PDB entry 8QU6 | electron microscopy, 3.45 A resolution | chains F and O of the 10 polymer chains in the assembly

[Chain F]
Protein: RNA polymerase sigma factor SigA
Organism: Mycolicibacterium smegmatis MC2 155
Reference sequence: A0QW02 (A0QW02_MYCS2); residues 1-466 here = UniProt positions 1-466
Amino-acid sequence (466 residues; row label = number of the first residue in the row):
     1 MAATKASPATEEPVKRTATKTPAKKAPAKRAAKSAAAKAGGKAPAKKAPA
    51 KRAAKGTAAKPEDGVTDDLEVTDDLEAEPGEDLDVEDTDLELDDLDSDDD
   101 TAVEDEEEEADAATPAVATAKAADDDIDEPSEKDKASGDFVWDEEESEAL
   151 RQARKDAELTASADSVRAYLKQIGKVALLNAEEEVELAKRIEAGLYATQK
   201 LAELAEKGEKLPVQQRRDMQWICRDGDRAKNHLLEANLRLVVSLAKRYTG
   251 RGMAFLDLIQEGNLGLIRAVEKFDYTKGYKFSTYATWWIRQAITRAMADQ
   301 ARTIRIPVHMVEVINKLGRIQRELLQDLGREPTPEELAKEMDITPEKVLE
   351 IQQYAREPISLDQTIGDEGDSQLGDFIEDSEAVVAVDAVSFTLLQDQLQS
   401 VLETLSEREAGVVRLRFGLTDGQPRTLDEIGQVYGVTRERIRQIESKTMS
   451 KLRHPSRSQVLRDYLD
Disordered / not traced: 1-138, 362-387

[Chain O]
Molecule: 31-nt DNA strand
Sequence (31 nucleotides; numbered 1 to 31; the number before each row is that of its first residue):
     1 GCTTGACAAAAGTGTTAAATTGTGCTATACT

[How chain F and chain O interact]
Contacting residue pairs (49):
  Leu178(F) - DT31(O)  sugar contact
  Glu184(F) - DT31(O)  base contact
  Ala236(F) - DT31(O)  base contact
  Asn237(F) - DT31(O)  hydrogen bond to the base
  Arg239(F) - DT31(O)  phosphate contact
  Leu240(F) - DT31(O)  sugar contact
  Arg268(F) - DC25(O)  salt bridge to the phosphate
  Lys272(F) - DC25(O)  salt bridge to the phosphate
  Asp274(F) - DA27(O)  base contact
  Lys277(F) - DA27(O)  base contact
  Tyr279(F) - DA27(O)  base contact
  Tyr279(F) - DT28(O)  sugar contact
  Tyr279(F) - DA29(O)  phosphate contact
  Lys280(F) - DA29(O)  hydrogen bond to the phosphate
  Lys280(F) - DC30(O)  phosphate contact
  Ser282(F) - DC30(O)  hydrogen bond to the phosphate
  Ser282(F) - DT31(O)  base contact
  Thr283(F) - DA27(O)  phosphate contact
  Thr283(F) - DT28(O)  sugar contact
  Thr283(F) - DA29(O)  hydrogen bond to the phosphate
  Thr283(F) - DC30(O)  base contact
  Tyr284(F) - DT26(O)  hydrogen bond to the phosphate
  Tyr284(F) - DA27(O)  base contact
  Thr286(F) - DC30(O)  base contact
  Trp287(F) - DT26(O)  base contact
  Trp287(F) - DA27(O)  sugar contact
  Trp288(F) - DC25(O)  phosphate contact
  Gln291(F) - DC25(O)  base contact
  Gln291(F) - DT26(O)  base contact
  Arg295(F) - DT23(O)  base contact
  Arg295(F) - DG24(O)  hydrogen bond to the base
  Arg295(F) - DC25(O)  base contact
  Arg305(F) - DG22(O)  salt bridge to the phosphate
  Pro307(F) - DT21(O)  phosphate contact
  Pro307(F) - DG22(O)  phosphate contact
  Val308(F) - DT23(O)  base contact
  His309(F) - DT20(O)  sugar contact
  His309(F) - DT21(O)  salt bridge to the phosphate
  Met310(F) - DT21(O)  phosphate contact
  Arg408(F) - DC2(O)  salt bridge to the phosphate
  Thr437(F) - DT3(O)  sugar contact
  Thr437(F) - DT4(O)  phosphate contact
  Arg438(F) - DA6(O)  base contact
  Arg438(F) - DC7(O)  base contact
  Glu439(F) - DT4(O)  base contact
  Arg440(F) - DC2(O)  salt bridge to the phosphate
  Arg440(F) - DT3(O)  phosphate contact
  Gln443(F) - DC2(O)  base contact
  Gln443(F) - DT3(O)  base contact
Interface residues without a listed pair, chain F (36 interface residues in all): Ser243, Phe273, Lys347, Val436, Lys447
Interface residues without a listed pair, chain O (18 interface residues in all): DG1

[Summary]
Chain F and chain O form an interface of 36 and 18 residues respectively, with 6 hydrogen bonds and 6 salt
bridges. Among the polar pairs are Asn237(F)-DT31(O), Arg295(F)-DG24(O) and Lys280(F)-DA29(O).
Here chain F is RNA polymerase sigma factor SigA (Mycolicibacterium smegmatis MC2 155) and chain O is a 31-nt
DNA strand. Entry 8QU6 (Mycobacterium smegnatis RNA polymerase transcription initiation complex with SigmaA,
RbpA, HelD and an upstream-fork promoter fragment) was determined by electron microscopy together with 8Q3I,
8QN8, 8QTI, 8R2M, 8R3M, 8R6P and 8R6R from the same study.
